1XYL - chains A and B; structure by X-ray diffraction, 1.80 A resolution.

[Chain A]
Name: Xylose isomerase
From: Streptomyces olivochromogenes
Notes: EC 5.3.1.5
UniProtKB: P15587 (XYLA_STROL); residues 1-386 here = UniProt positions 1-386
Sequence (386 residues; row label = number of the first residue in the row):
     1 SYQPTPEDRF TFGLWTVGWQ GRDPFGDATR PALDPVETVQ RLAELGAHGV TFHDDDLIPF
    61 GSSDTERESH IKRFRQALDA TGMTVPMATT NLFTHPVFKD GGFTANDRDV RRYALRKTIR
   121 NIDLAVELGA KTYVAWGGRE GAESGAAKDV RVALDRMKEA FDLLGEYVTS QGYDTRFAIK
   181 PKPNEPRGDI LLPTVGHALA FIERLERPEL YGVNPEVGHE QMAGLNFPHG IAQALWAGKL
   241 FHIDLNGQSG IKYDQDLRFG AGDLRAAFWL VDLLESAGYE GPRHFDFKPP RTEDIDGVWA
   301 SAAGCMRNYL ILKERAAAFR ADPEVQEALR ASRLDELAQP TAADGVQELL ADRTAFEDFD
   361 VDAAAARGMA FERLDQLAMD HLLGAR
Differences from the reference sequence: conflict K180 (Glu in P15587)
Metal / ion sites: Mg2+: E216, H219, D254, D256 (together with hydroxide ion)
Small-molecule neighbours: hydroxide ion (OH): K180, E216, H219, D254, D256, D286

[Chain B]
Name: Xylose isomerase
From: Streptomyces olivochromogenes
Notes: EC 5.3.1.5
UniProtKB: P15587 (XYLA_STROL); residues 501-886 here correspond to UniProt positions 1-386 (UniProt number = residue number - 500)
Sequence (386 residues; numbered 501 to 886; the number before each row is that of its first residue):
   501 SYQPTPEDRF TFGLWTVGWQ GRDPFGDATR PALDPVETVQ RLAELGAHGV TFHDDDLIPF
   561 GSSDTERESH IKRFRQALDA TGMTVPMATT NLFTHPVFKD GGFTANDRDV RRYALRKTIR
   621 NIDLAVELGA KTYVAWGGRE GAESGAAKDV RVALDRMKEA FDLLGEYVTS QGYDTRFAIK
   681 PKPNEPRGDI LLPTVGHALA FIERLERPEL YGVNPEVGHE QMAGLNFPHG IAQALWAGKL
   741 FHIDLNGQSG IKYDQDLRFG AGDLRAAFWL VDLLESAGYE GPRHFDFKPP RTEDIDGVWA
   801 SAAGCMRNYL ILKERAAAFR ADPEVQEALR ASRLDELAQP TAADGVQELL ADRTAFEDFD
   861 VDAAAARGMA FERLDQLAMD HLLGAR
Differences from the reference sequence: conflict K680 (Glu180 in P15587)
Metal / ion sites: Mg2+: E716, H719, D754, D756 (together with hydroxide ion)
Small-molecule neighbours: hydroxide ion (OH): K680, E716, H719, D754, D756, D786

[How chain A and chain B interact]
Contacting residue pairs - 66 pairs, chain A then chain B:
  R22(A) - R522(B)
  D23(A) - R639(B)  salt bridge
  D23(A) - P686(B)
  P24(A) - P524(B)
  P24(A) - E685(B)
  F25(A) - F593(B)
  F25(A) - T594(B)  hydrogen bond (backbone-side chain)
  F25(A) - W636(B)  hydrophobic
  F25(A) - R639(B)  hydrogen bond (backbone-side chain)
  F25(A) - K682(B)
  F25(A) - E685(B)
  F25(A) - P686(B)
  F25(A) - D754(B)
  G26(A) - T594(B)
  G26(A) - R639(B)
  D27(A) - T594(B)  hydrogen bond (backbone-backbone)
  A28(A) - P596(B)
  T29(A) - P596(B)
  T29(A) - K599(B)
  F93(A) - F525(B)
  T94(A) - F525(B)
  T94(A) - G526(B)
  T94(A) - D527(B)  hydrogen bond (backbone-backbone)
  T94(A) - R791(B)
  P96(A) - A528(B)
  P96(A) - T529(B)
  K99(A) - R791(B)
  K99(A) - T792(B)
  W136(A) - F525(B)  hydrophobic
  R139(A) - D523(B)  salt bridge
  R139(A) - F525(B)  hydrogen bond (side chain-backbone)
  R139(A) - G526(B)
  R139(A) - R791(B)
  E143(A) - T792(B)
  K182(A) - F525(B)
  N184(A) - K752(B)
  N184(A) - Y753(B)
  E185(A) - P524(B)
  E185(A) - E685(B)
  E185(A) - Y753(B)
  P186(A) - D523(B)
  P186(A) - F525(B)
  P186(A) - Y753(B)  hydrogen bond (backbone-side chain)
  R187(A) - Y753(B)  hydrogen bond (backbone-side chain)
  R187(A) - T792(B)
  G188(A) - K752(B)  hydrogen bond (backbone-side chain)
  G188(A) - Y753(B)  hydrogen bond (backbone-side chain)
  G188(A) - Q755(B)
  D189(A) - K752(B)  salt bridge
  I251(A) - I751(B)
  K252(A) - N684(B)
  K252(A) - G688(B)  hydrogen bond (side chain-backbone)
  K252(A) - D689(B)  salt bridge
  Y253(A) - N684(B)
  Y253(A) - E685(B)
  Y253(A) - P686(B)
  Y253(A) - R687(B)
  Y253(A) - G688(B)  hydrogen bond (side chain-backbone)
  D254(A) - F525(B)
  Q255(A) - G688(B)
  R291(A) - T594(B)
  R291(A) - K599(B)
  R291(A) - R639(B)
  T292(A) - K599(B)
  T292(A) - E643(B)
  T292(A) - R687(B)
Other interface residues (no listed pair), chain A (30 interface residues in all): P290
Other interface residues (no listed pair), chain B (31 interface residues in all): L757, P790

[Overview]
The interface between chain A and chain B involves 30 residues on one side and 31 on the other; the contacts
include 11 hydrogen bonds and 4 salt bridges. Polar contacts include D23(A)-R639(B), R139(A)-D523(B) and
D189(A)-K752(B). Ligands of chain A: hydroxide ion.
Both chains are Xylose isomerase (Streptomyces olivochromogenes). Entry 1XYL (The role of the divalent metal
ion in sugar binding, ring opening, and isomerization by D-xylose ...) was determined by X-ray diffraction
(same publication as 1XYM).
